Entry 2FAK (X-ray diffraction, 2.80 A resolution); this record covers chains T and U of the 28 polymer chains in the assembly.

# Chain T
Molecule: Proteasome component C1
Organism: Saccharomyces cerevisiae
Notes: EC 3.4.25.1
UniProtKB: P21242 (PSA3_YEAST); the construct lacks a stretch of the UniProt sequence and is renumbered around it, so the offset changes along the chain: 5-180 = UniProt 4-179; 184-199 = UniProt 186-201; 201-206 = UniProt 202-207; 207-218 = UniProt 210-221; 1 more segments
Chain sequence (244 residues; row label = number of the first residue in the row; note: 4 numbers in that range are skipped by the numbering (no residue carries them; nothing is unmodelled there); a row labelled like 18A-18F holds insertion residues (18A, then the next letters in order)):
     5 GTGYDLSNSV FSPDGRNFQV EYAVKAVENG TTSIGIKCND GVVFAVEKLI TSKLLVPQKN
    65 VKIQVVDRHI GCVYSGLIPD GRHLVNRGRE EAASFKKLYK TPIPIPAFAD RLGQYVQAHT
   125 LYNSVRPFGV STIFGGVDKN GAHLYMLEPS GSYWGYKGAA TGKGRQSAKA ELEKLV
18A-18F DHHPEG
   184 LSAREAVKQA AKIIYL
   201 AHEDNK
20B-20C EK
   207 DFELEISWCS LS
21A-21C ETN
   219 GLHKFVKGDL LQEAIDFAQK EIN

# Chain U
Molecule: Proteasome component C7-alpha
Organism: Saccharomyces cerevisiae
Notes: EC 3.4.25.1
UniProtKB: P21243 (PSA6_YEAST); the construct lacks a stretch of the UniProt sequence and is renumbered around it, so the offset changes along the chain: 6-34 = UniProt 10-38; 35-143 = UniProt 40-148; 144-179 = UniProt 150-185; 186-218 = UniProt 199-231; 1 more segments
Chain sequence (243 residues; row label = number of the first residue in the row; note: 6 numbers in that range are skipped by the numbering (no residue carries them; nothing is unmodelled there); a row labelled like 17A-17E holds insertion residues (17A, then the next letters in order)):
     6 AGYDRHITIF SPEGRLYQVE YAFKATNQT
   34A N
    35 INSLAVRGKD CTVVISQKKV PDKLLDPTTV SYIFCISRTI GMVVNGPIPD ARNAALRAKA
    95 EAAEFRYKYG YDMPCDVLAK RMANLSQIYT QRAYMRPLGV ILTFVSVDE
   14A E
   144 LGPSIYKTDP AGYYVGYKAT ATGPKQQEIT TNLENH
17A-17E FKKSK
18A-18D IDHI
   184 N
18G-18H EE
   18M S
   186 WEKVVEFAIT HMIDALGTEF SKNDLEVGVA TKD
   220 KFFTLSAENI EERLVAIAEQ D

# How chain T and chain U interact
Residue-residue contacts (64):
  Thr6(T) - His11(U)
  Gly7(T) - His11(U)
  Tyr8(T) - Arg10(U)
  Tyr8(T) - His11(U)
  Tyr8(T) - Tyr26(U)
  Ser13(T) - Arg130(U)
  Val14(T) - Gln23(U)
  Phe15(T) - Gln23(U)  hydrogen bond (backbone-side chain)
  Phe15(T) - Tyr26(U)
  Phe15(T) - Ala27(U)  hydrophobic
  Phe15(T) - Ala30(U)  hydrophobic
  Phe15(T) - Arg130(U)
  Phe15(T) - Pro131(U)
  Phe15(T) - Gly133(U)
  Ser16(T) - Tyr26(U)
  Pro17(T) - Tyr26(U)  hydrophobic
  Pro17(T) - Lys29(U)
  Asp18A(T) - Lys57(U)  salt bridge
  Gly19(T) - Tyr26(U)
  Gly19(T) - Ala30(U)
  Lys41(T) - Asp60(U)  salt bridge
  Asp114(T) - Arg86(U)
  Gln118(T) - Arg86(U)  hydrogen bond (side chain-backbone)
  Gln118(T) - Asn87(U)
  Gln118(T) - Leu90(U)
  Gln121(T) - Pro83(U)
  Gln121(T) - Asp84(U)
  Gln121(T) - Asn87(U)  hydrogen bond
  Gln121(T) - Arg130(U)
  Gln121(T) - Leu132(U)
  Thr124(T) - Arg130(U)  hydrogen bond (backbone-side chain)
  Leu125(T) - Asn87(U)
  Leu125(T) - Tyr128(U)
  Leu125(T) - Arg130(U)
  Leu125(T) - Leu132(U)  hydrophobic
  Tyr126(T) - Tyr128(U)
  Tyr126(T) - Met129(U)  hydrophobic
  Ser154(T) - Pro83(U)
  Gly155(T) - Pro83(U)
  Ser156(T) - Ile82(U)
  Ser156(T) - Pro83(U)
  Tyr157(T) - Arg86(U)  hydrogen bond (backbone-side chain)
  Trp158(T) - Leu59(U)  hydrophobic
  Trp158(T) - Thr63(U)
  Trp158(T) - Val64(U)  hydrophobic
  Trp158(T) - Ser65(U)
  Trp158(T) - Tyr66(U)
  Trp158(T) - Ile82(U)  hydrophobic
  Trp158(T) - Arg86(U)
  Gly159(T) - Leu59(U)
  Gly159(T) - Asp60(U)  hydrogen bond (backbone-backbone)
  Gly159(T) - Thr63(U)  hydrogen bond (backbone-side chain)
  Tyr160(T) - Leu58(U)
  Tyr160(T) - Leu59(U)
  Tyr160(T) - Asp60(U)
  Lys161(T) - Lys57(U)
  Lys161(T) - Leu58(U)  hydrogen bond (backbone-backbone)
  Lys161(T) - Leu59(U)
  Gly162(T) - Leu58(U)
  Lys173(T) - Leu58(U)
  Leu176(T) - Leu58(U)  hydrophobic
  Glu177(T) - Lys57(U)
  Glu177(T) - Leu58(U)
  Val180(T) - Leu58(U)  hydrophobic
Interface residues without a listed pair, chain T (32 interface residues in all): Asp18, Arg20
Interface residues without a listed pair, chain U (30 interface residues in all): Gln33, Asp56, Pro61

# Summary
The interface between chain T and chain U involves 32 residues on one side and 30 on the other, with 8
hydrogen bonds and 2 salt bridges. Polar contacts include Asp18A(T)-Lys57(U), Lys41(T)-Asp60(U) and
Phe15(T)-Gln23(U).
Chain T is Proteasome component C1 and chain U is Proteasome component C7-alpha, both from Saccharomyces
cerevisiae; the structure, Crystal structure of Salinosporamide A in complex with the yeast 20S proteasome,
was determined by X-ray diffraction.
